PDB entry 1U8P | X-ray diffraction, 3.23 A resolution | chains B and C of the 3 polymer chains in the assembly

Chain B:
Name: Antibody 2F5 (heavy chain)
From: Homo sapiens
Notes: antibody fragment or engineered binder
Chain sequence (235 residues; numbered 1 to 216 plus 19 insertion-coded residues; the number before each row is that of its first residue; a row labelled like 35A-35B holds insertion residues (35A, then the next letters in order)):
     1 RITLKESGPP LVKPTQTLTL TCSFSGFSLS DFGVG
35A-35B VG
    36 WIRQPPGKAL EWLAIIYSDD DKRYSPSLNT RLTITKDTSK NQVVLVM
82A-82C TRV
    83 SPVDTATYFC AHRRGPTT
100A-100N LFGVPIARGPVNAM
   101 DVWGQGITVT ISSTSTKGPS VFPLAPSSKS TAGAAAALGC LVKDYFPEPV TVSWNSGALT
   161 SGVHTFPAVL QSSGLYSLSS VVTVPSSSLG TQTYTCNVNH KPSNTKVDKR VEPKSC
Disordered / not traced: 127-132, 190-191
Disulfide bonds: Cys22-Cys92, Cys140-Cys196

Chain C:
Name: GP41 peptide
Chain sequence (7 residues; each row starts with the number of its first residue):
     1 ECDKWCS
Disulfide bonds: Cys2-Cys6

How chain B and chain C interact:
Contacting residue pairs - 13 pairs, chain B then chain C:
  Gly33(B) - Trp5(C)
  Tyr52(B) - Asp3(C)
  Tyr52(B) - Lys4(C)
  Asp54(B) - Lys4(C)  salt bridge
  Asp56(B) - Lys4(C)  salt bridge
  Arg58(B) - Glu1(C)  salt bridge
  Arg95(B) - Asp3(C)  salt bridge
  Arg95(B) - Trp5(C)
  Pro98(B) - Trp5(C)
  Arg100H(B) - Trp5(C)  hydrogen bond (side chain-backbone)
  Arg100H(B) - Cys6(C)
  Arg100H(B) - Ser7(C)  hydrogen bond (side chain-backbone)
  Val100K(B) - Trp5(C)

Summary:
9 residues of chain B face 6 of chain C across their interface; the contacts include 2 hydrogen bonds and 4
salt bridges. Among the polar pairs are Asp54(B)-Lys4(C), Asp56(B)-Lys4(C) and Arg58(B)-Glu1(C).
Here chain B is Antibody 2F5 (heavy chain) (Homo sapiens) and chain C is GP41 peptide. Entry 1U8P (Crystal
structure of the HIV-1 Cross Neutralizing Monoclonal Antibody 2F5 in complex with gp41 Peptide ECDKWCS) was
determined by X-ray diffraction (same publication as 1U8H, 1U8I, 1U8J, 1U8L, 1U8M, 1U8N and 14 further
entries).
